Entry 5B40 (X-ray diffraction, 3.33 A resolution); this record covers chains B and I of the 10 polymer chains in the assembly.

# Chain B
Protein: Histone H4
From: Homo sapiens
UniProt: P62805 (H4_HUMAN); residues 0-102 here correspond to UniProt positions 1-103 (UniProt number = residue number + 1)
Amino-acid sequence (106 residues; each row starts with the number of its first residue; numbers below 1 keep their minus sign (Gly-3 is residue -3)):
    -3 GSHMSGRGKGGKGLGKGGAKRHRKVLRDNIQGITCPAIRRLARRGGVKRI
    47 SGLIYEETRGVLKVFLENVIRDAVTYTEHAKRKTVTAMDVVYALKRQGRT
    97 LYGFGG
Disordered / not traced: -3 to 24
Sequence notes: expression tag (-3 to -1); engineered mutation Cys31 (Lys32 in P62805)
Swiss-Prot annotation at these positions:
  - DNA-binding region: Lys16 to Lys20
  - modified residue: Ser1 (N-acetylserine), Arg3 (Asymmetric dimethylarginine), Lys5 (N6-(2-hydroxyisobutyryl)lysine), Lys8 (N6-(2-hydroxyisobutyryl)lysine), Lys12 (N6-(2-hydroxyisobutyryl)lysine), Lys16 (N6-(2-hydroxyisobutyryl)lysine), Lys20 (N6,N6,N6-trimethyllysine), Lys44 (N6-(2-hydroxyisobutyryl)lysine), Ser47 (Phosphoserine), Tyr51 (Phosphotyrosine), Lys59 (N6-(2-hydroxyisobutyryl)lysine), Lys77 (N6-(2-hydroxyisobutyryl)lysine), Lys79 (N6-(2-hydroxyisobutyryl)lysine), Thr80 (Phosphothreonine), Tyr88 (Phosphotyrosine), Lys91 (N6-(2-hydroxyisobutyryl)lysine)
  - cross-link (Glycyl lysine isopeptide (Lys-Gly)): Lys12 (interchain with G-Cter in SUMO2), Lys20 (interchain with G-Cter in SUMO2), Lys59 (interchain with G-Cter in SUMO2), Lys79 (interchain with G-Cter in SUMO2), Lys91 (interchain with G-Cter in SUMO2)

# Chain I
Molecule: 146-nt DNA strand
Sequence (146 nucleotides; row label = number of the first residue in the row):
     1 ATCAATATCCACCTGCAGATTCTACCAAAAGTGTATTTGGAAACTGCTCC
    51 ATCAAAAGGCATGTTCAGCTGAATTCAGCTGAACATGCCTTTTGATGGAG
   101 CAGTTTCCAAATACACTTTTGGTAGAATCTGCAGGTGGATATTGAT

# Chain B / chain I interface
Residue-residue contacts (7):
  Thr30(B) - DC60(I)  phosphate contact
  Pro32(B) - DC60(I)  phosphate contact
  Pro32(B) - DA61(I)  phosphate contact
  Arg36(B) - DC60(I)  salt bridge to the phosphate
  Arg45(B) - DC69(I)  sugar contact
  Arg45(B) - DT70(I)  sugar contact
  Lys77(B) - DG40(I)  salt bridge to the phosphate
Also at the interface, not in a pair above, chain B (8 interface residues in all): Cys31, Ala33, Lys44
Also at the interface, not in a pair above, chain I (6 interface residues in all): DG59

# In short
8 residues of chain B and 6 residues of chain I are in contact, with 2 salt bridges. Polar contacts include
Arg36(B)-DC60(I) and Lys77(B)-DG40(I). From UniProt: a DNA-binding region on chain B.
Chain B is Histone H4 (Homo sapiens) and chain I is a 146-nt DNA strand; the structure, The nucleosome
structure containing H2B-K120 and H4-K31 monoubiquitinations, was determined by X-ray diffraction.
